5Z4U - chains B and C of the 6 polymer chains in the assembly; structure by X-ray diffraction, 3.18 A resolution.

== Chain B ==
Protein: Tubulin beta-2B chain
Source organism: Bos taurus
UniProtKB: Q6B856 (TBB2B_BOVIN); residues 1-445 here = UniProt positions 1-445
Sequence (445 residues; row label = number of the first residue in the row):
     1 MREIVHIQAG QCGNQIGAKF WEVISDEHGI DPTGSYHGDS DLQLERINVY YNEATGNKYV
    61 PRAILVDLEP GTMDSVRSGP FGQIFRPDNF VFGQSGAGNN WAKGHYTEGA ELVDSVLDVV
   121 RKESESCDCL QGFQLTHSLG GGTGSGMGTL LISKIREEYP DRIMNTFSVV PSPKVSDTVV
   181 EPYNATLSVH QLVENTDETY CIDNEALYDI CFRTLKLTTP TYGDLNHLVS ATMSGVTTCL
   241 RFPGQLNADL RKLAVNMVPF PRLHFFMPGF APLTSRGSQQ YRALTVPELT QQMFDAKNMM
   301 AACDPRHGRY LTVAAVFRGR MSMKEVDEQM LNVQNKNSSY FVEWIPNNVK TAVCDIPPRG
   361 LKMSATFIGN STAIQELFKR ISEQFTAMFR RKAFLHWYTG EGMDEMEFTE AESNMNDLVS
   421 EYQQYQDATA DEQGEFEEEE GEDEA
Disordered / not traced: 276-279, 429-445
Differences from the reference sequence: conflict Val-170 (Met in Q6B856), Ala-296 (Ser in Q6B856), Val-316 (Ile in Q6B856)
UniProt features mapped onto this chain:
  - motif: Met-1 to Ile-4 (MREI motif)
  - binding site (GTP): Gln-11, Glu-69, Ser-138, Gly-142, Thr-143, Gly-144, Asn-204, Asn-226
  - binding site (Mg(2+)): Glu-69
  - modified residue: Ser-40 (Phosphoserine), Thr-55 (Phosphothreonine), Lys-58 (N6-acetyllysine), Ser-172 (Phosphoserine), Thr-285 (Phosphothreonine), Thr-290 (Phosphothreonine), Arg-318 (Omega-N-methylarginine), Glu-438 (5-glutamyl polyglutamate)
  - cross-link (Glycyl lysine isopeptide (Lys-Gly)): Lys-58 (interchain with G-Cter in ubiquitin), Lys-324 (interchain with G-Cter in ubiquitin)
Metal / ion sites: Mg2+: Gln-11, Asp-177 (together with GDP); Ca2+ near Glu-111 (its only coordinating residue here)
Ligand contacts:
  - 96C (4-(4-ethoxyphenyl)-1-methyl-3-(3,4,5-trimethoxyphenyl)-1H-pyrazole): Val-236, Cys-239, Leu-240, Asn-247, Ala-248, Asp-249, Leu-250, Lys-252, Leu-253, Asn-256, Met-257, Thr-312, Val-313, Ala-314, Ala-315, Val-316, Asn-348, Lys-350, Ala-352, Ile-368
  - GDP (guanosine-5'-diphosphate): Ala-9, Gly-10, Gln-11, Cys-12, Gln-15, Ile-16, Asp-67, Ala-97, Asn-99, Ser-138, Gly-140, Gly-141, Gly-142, Thr-143, Gly-144, Ser-145, Val-169, Pro-171, Val-175, Asp-177, Glu-181, Asn-204, Leu-207, Tyr-222, Leu-225, Asn-226

== Chain C ==
Protein: Tubulin alpha-1B chain
Source organism: Sus scrofa
UniProtKB: Q2XVP4 (TBA1B_PIG); residues 1-450 here = UniProt positions 1-450
Sequence (450 residues; each row starts with the number of its first residue):
     1 MRECISIHVG QAGVQIGNAC WELYCLEHGI QPDGQMPSDK TIGGGDDSFN TFFSETGAGK
    61 HVPRAVFVDL EPTVIDEVRT GTYRQLFHPE QLITGKEDAA NNYARGHYTI GKEIIDLVLD
   121 RIRKLADQCT GLQGFLVFHS FGGGTGSGFT SLLMERLSVD YGKKSKLEFS IYPAPQVSTA
   181 VVEPYNSILT THTTLEHSDC AFMVDNEAIY DICRRNLDIE RPTYTNLNRL ISQIVSSITA
   241 SLRFDGALNV DLTEFQTNLV PYPRIHFPLA TYAPVISAEK AYHEQLSVAE ITNACFEPAN
   301 QMVKCDPRHG KYMACCLLYR GDVVPKDVNA AIATIKTKRS IQFVDWCPTG FKVGINYQPP
   361 TVVPGGDLAK VQRAVCMLSN TTAIAEAWAR LDHKFDLMYA KRAFVHWYVG EGMEEGEFSE
   421 AREDMAALEK DYEEVGVDSV EGEGEEEGEE
Disordered / not traced: 441-450
UniProt features mapped onto this chain:
  - motif: Met-1 to Cys-4 (MREC motif)
  - active site: Glu-254
  - binding site (GTP): Gly-10, Gln-11, Ala-12, Gln-15, Glu-71, Ala-99, Ser-140, Gly-143, Gly-144, Thr-145, Gly-146, Thr-179, Glu-183, Asn-206, Tyr-224, Asn-228, Leu-252
  - binding site (Mg(2+)): Glu-71
  - modified residue: Lys-40 (N6,N6,N6-trimethyllysine), Ser-48 (Phosphoserine), Ser-232 (Phosphoserine), Tyr-282 (3'-nitrotyrosine), Arg-339 (Omega-N-methylarginine), Ser-439 (Phosphoserine), Glu-443 (5-glutamyl polyglutamate), Glu-445 (5-glutamyl polyglutamate)
  - cross-link (Glycyl lysine isopeptide (Lys-Gly)): Lys-326 (interchain with G-Cter in ubiquitin), Lys-370 (interchain with G-Cter in ubiquitin)
Metal / ion sites: Ca2+: Asp-39, Thr-41, Gly-44, Glu-55
Ligand contacts: GTP (guanosine-5'-triphosphate): Gly-10, Gln-11, Ala-12, Gln-15, Ile-16, Asp-69, Asp-98, Ala-99, Ala-100, Asn-101, Ser-140, Gly-142, Gly-143, Gly-144, Thr-145, Gly-146, Ile-171, Pro-173, Val-177, Ser-178, Glu-183, Asn-206, Tyr-224, Leu-227, Asn-228, Ile-231

== How chain B and chain C interact ==
Residue-residue contacts - 40 pairs, chain B then chain C:
  Gln-94(B) / Met-1(C)
  Ser-95(B) / Arg-2(C)  hydrogen bond (backbone-side chain)
  Asn-99(B) / Glu-254(C)
  Asp-177(B) / Glu-254(C)
  Asp-177(B) / Lys-352(C)  hydrogen bond (backbone-side chain)
  Thr-178(B) / Glu-254(C)
  Thr-178(B) / Asn-258(C)
  Val-179(B) / Asn-258(C)  hydrogen bond (backbone-side chain)
  Val-179(B) / Pro-348(C)  hydrophobic
  Val-180(B) / Thr-257(C)
  Thr-219(B) / Pro-325(C)
  Thr-219(B) / Lys-326(C)
  Thr-219(B) / Asn-329(C)
  Ala-387(B) / Trp-346(C)
  Met-388(B) / Trp-346(C)
  Arg-390(B) / Asp-345(C)  salt bridge
  Arg-390(B) / Ser-439(C)  hydrogen bond
  Arg-391(B) / Tyr-262(C)  hydrogen bond (backbone-side chain)
  Arg-391(B) / Asp-345(C)  salt bridge
  Arg-391(B) / Trp-346(C)
  Arg-391(B) / Glu-434(C)  hydrogen bond (side chain-backbone)
  Arg-391(B) / Val-435(C)
  Arg-391(B) / Val-437(C)  hydrogen bond (side chain-backbone)
  Arg-391(B) / Asp-438(C)
  Arg-391(B) / Ser-439(C)  hydrogen bond
  Lys-392(B) / Tyr-262(C)
  Ala-393(B) / Tyr-262(C)
  Ala-393(B) / Trp-346(C)  hydrophobic
  Phe-394(B) / Thr-257(C)
  Phe-394(B) / Asn-258(C)
  Phe-394(B) / Val-260(C)
  Phe-394(B) / Pro-261(C)  hydrogen bond (backbone-backbone)
  Phe-394(B) / Trp-346(C)  hydrophobic
  His-396(B) / Val-260(C)  hydrogen bond (side chain-backbone)
  His-396(B) / Pro-261(C)
  His-396(B) / Tyr-262(C)
  His-396(B) / Pro-263(C)
  Trp-397(B) / Gln-256(C)
  Trp-397(B) / Thr-257(C)  hydrogen bond (side chain-backbone)
  Trp-397(B) / Val-260(C)
Interface residues without a listed pair, chain B (19 interface residues in all): Gly-98, Thr-218
Interface residues without a listed pair, chain C (23 interface residues in all): Cys-347

== In short ==
19 residues of chain B and 23 residues of chain C are in contact; the contacts include 11 hydrogen bonds and 2
salt bridges. Polar contacts include Arg-390(B)/Asp-345(C), Arg-391(B)/Asp-345(C) and Ser-95(B)/Arg-2(C).
Bound to chain B: GDP and compound 96C. Ligands of chain C: GTP.
Chain B is Tubulin beta-2B chain (Bos taurus) and chain C is Tubulin alpha-1B chain (Sus scrofa); the
structure, Crystal Structure of T2R-TTL complex with 7a3, was determined by X-ray diffraction.
